Entry 7LBW (X-ray diffraction, 2.84 A resolution); this record covers chains A and B of the 6 polymer chains in the assembly.

[Chain A (and B)]
Name: Transcription factor A, mitochondrial
Organism: Homo sapiens
Notes: chain B of this document is another copy of the same molecule, construct and numbering; everything in this record applies to it too
Reference sequence: Q00059 (TFAM_HUMAN); residue numbers follow UniProt; this construct covers 43-246
Amino-acid sequence (204 residues; each row starts with the number of its first residue):
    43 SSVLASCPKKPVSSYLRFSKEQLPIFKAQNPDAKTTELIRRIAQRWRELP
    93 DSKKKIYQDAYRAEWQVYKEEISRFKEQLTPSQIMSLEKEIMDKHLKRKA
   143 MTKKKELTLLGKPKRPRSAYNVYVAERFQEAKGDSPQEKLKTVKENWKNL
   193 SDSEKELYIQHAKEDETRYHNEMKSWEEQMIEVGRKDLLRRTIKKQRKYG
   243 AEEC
Disordered / not traced: 43, 237-246 (chain B: 43, 234-246)
UniProt features mapped onto this chain:
  - DNA-binding region: Pro-50 to Lys-118 (HMG box 1), Pro-155 to Glu-219 (HMG box 2)
  - site (Intercalates between bases and promotes DNA bending): Leu-58, Leu-182
  - modified residue: Ser-55 (Phosphoserine), Ser-56 (Phosphoserine), Ser-61 (Phosphoserine), Thr-122 (Phosphothreonine), Ser-160 (Phosphoserine), Ser-193 (Phosphoserine), Ser-195 (Phosphoserine)
  - natural variant: Pro-178 (P178L: In MTDPS15)
  - mutagenesis: Thr-77 (T77A: Moderate reduction in DNA bending), Tyr-162 (Y162A: Moderate reduction in DNA bending)
Reported in the primary citation:
  - binding site for the 22-nt DNA strand: Pro-178

[How chain A and chain B interact]
Residue-residue contacts (20; chain A residue first):
  Ser-124(A) / Ser-124(B)  hydrogen bond
  Met-127(A) / Met-127(B)  hydrophobic
  Met-127(A) / Ser-128(B)  hydrogen bond (side chain-backbone)
  Met-127(A) / Lys-131(B)
  Glu-130(A) / Lys-131(B)  salt bridge
  Lys-131(A) / Met-127(B)
  Lys-131(A) / Glu-130(B)  salt bridge
  Met-134(A) / Met-134(B)  hydrophobic
  Met-134(A) / Asp-135(B)
  Met-134(A) / Leu-138(B)  hydrophobic
  Val-225(A) / Lys-228(B)  hydrogen bond (backbone-side chain)
  Gly-226(A) / Gly-226(B)
  Gly-226(A) / Arg-227(B)
  Gly-226(A) / Lys-228(B)  hydrogen bond (backbone-backbone)
  Gly-226(A) / Asp-229(B)
  Arg-227(A) / Gly-226(B)  hydrogen bond (backbone-backbone)
  Arg-227(A) / Asp-229(B)
  Lys-228(A) / Val-225(B)  hydrogen bond (side chain-backbone)
  Lys-228(A) / Gly-226(B)  hydrogen bond (backbone-backbone)
  Asp-229(A) / Asp-229(B)
Also at the interface, not in a pair above, chain A (13 interface residues in all): Ser-128, Leu-138, Ile-223

[Summary]
Chain A and chain B each contribute 13 residues to their interface, with 7 hydrogen bonds and 2 salt bridges.
Polar contacts include Glu-130(A)/Lys-131(B), Ser-124(A)/Ser-124(B) and Met-127(A)/Ser-128(B). UniProt lists a
DNA-binding region and 2 mutagenesis sites on chain A. From the paper: a binding site for the 22-nt DNA strand
at Pro-178(A).
Both chains are Transcription factor A, mitochondrial (Homo sapiens). Entry 7LBW (Crystal structure of TFAM
(mitochondrial transcription factor A) bridging two non-sequence specific DNA substrates) was determined by
X-ray diffraction, deposited together with 7LBX.
